Entry 4UTF (X-ray diffraction, 1.30 A resolution); this record covers chain A.

Chain A:
Molecule: Glycosyl hydrolase family 71
Source organism: Bacteroides xylanisolvens
Notes: EC 3.2.1.130
UniProt: D6D1V7 (D6D1V7_9BACE); numbering as in UniProt (aligned over 1-380)
Amino-acid sequence (380 residues; row label = number of the first residue in the row):
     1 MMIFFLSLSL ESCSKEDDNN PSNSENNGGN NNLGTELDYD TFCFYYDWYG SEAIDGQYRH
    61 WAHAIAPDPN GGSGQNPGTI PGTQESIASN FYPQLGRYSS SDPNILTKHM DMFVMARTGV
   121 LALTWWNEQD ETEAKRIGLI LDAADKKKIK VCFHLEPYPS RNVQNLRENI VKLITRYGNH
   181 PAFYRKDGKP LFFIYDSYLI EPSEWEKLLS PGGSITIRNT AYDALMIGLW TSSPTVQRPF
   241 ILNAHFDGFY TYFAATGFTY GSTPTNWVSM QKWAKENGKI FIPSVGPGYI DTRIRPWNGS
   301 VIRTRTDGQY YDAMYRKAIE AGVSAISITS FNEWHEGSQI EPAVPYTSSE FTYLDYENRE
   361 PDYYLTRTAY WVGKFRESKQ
Unresolved in the structure: 1-30, 380
Ligand contacts: 5-hydroxymethyl-3,4-dihydroxypiperidine / alpha-D-mannopyranose: Tyr46, Trp48, His60, His63, Trp126, His154, Glu156, Pro157, Tyr195, Tyr252, Ile294, Arg295, Glu333, His335, Glu336
What the authors report for this chain:
  - catalytic residues: Glu333, Glu336 (citing earlier work)

Overview:
Chain A binds 5-hydroxymethyl-3,4-dihydroxypiperidine / alpha-D-mannopyranose. The paper reports catalytic
residues Glu333 and Glu336.
Chain A is Glycosyl hydrolase family 71 (Bacteroides xylanisolvens); the structure, Structure of the GH99
endo-alpha-mannosidase from Bacteroides xylanisolvens in complex with mannose-alpha-1,3-isofagomine and alpha-
1,2-mannobiose, was determined by X-ray diffraction together with 4C1R and 4C1S from the same study.
